PDB entry 8D5J | X-ray diffraction, 1.95 A resolution | chains A and B of the 3 polymer chains in the assembly

# Chain A
Name: MHC class I heavy chain maturation peptide H-2K(D)
Source organism: Mus musculus
UniProt: Q6RJ37 (Q6RJ37_MOUSE); residues 0-274 here correspond to UniProt positions 1-275 (UniProt number = residue number + 1)
Chain sequence (276 residues; each row starts with the number of its first residue; note: 1 number in that range is skipped by the numbering (no residue carries it; nothing is unmodelled there); numbering starts at 0):
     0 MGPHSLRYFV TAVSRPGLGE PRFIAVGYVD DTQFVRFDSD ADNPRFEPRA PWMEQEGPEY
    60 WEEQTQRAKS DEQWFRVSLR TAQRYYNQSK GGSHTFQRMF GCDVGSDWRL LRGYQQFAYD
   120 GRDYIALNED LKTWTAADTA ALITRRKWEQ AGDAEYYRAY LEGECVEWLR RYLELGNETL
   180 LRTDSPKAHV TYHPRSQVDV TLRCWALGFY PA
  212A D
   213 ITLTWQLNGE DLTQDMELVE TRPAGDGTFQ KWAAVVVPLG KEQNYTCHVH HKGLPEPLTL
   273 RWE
Disordered / not traced: 275
Construct notes: expression tag (275)
Disulfides: Cys101-Cys164, Cys203-Cys259

# Chain B
Name: Beta-2-microglobulin
Source organism: Mus musculus
UniProt: P01887 (B2MG_MOUSE); residues 2-100 here correspond to UniProt positions 21-119 (UniProt number = residue number + 19)
Chain sequence (100 residues; row label = number of the first residue in the row):
     1 MIQKTPQIQV YSRHPPENGK PNILNCYVTQ FHPPHIEIQM LKNGKKIPKV EMSDMSFSKD
    61 WSFYILAHTE FTPTETDTYA CRVKHDSMAE PKTVYWDRDM
Construct notes: initiating methionine (1); conflict Asp86 (Ala105 in P01887)
Disulfides: Cys26-Cys81

# Chain A / chain B interface
Contacting residue pairs (56; chain A residue first):
  Phe8(A) - Ser56(B)
  Phe8(A) - Phe57(B)
  Val9(A) - Phe57(B)
  Thr10(A) - Phe57(B)
  Thr10(A) - Phe63(B)
  Val25(A) - Asp54(B)
  Val25(A) - Ser56(B)
  Tyr27(A) - Ser56(B)
  Tyr27(A) - Tyr64(B)  hydrogen bond
  Gln32(A) - Asp54(B)  hydrogen bond
  Arg35(A) - Asp54(B)  salt bridge
  Arg48(A) - Asp54(B)  salt bridge
  Thr94(A) - His32(B)  hydrogen bond
  Thr94(A) - Pro34(B)
  Gln96(A) - Phe57(B)
  Gln96(A) - Trp61(B)  hydrogen bond (side chain-backbone)
  Gln96(A) - Phe63(B)
  Arg97(A) - Phe57(B)
  Met98(A) - Lys59(B)
  Met98(A) - Trp61(B)  hydrophobic
  Gln115(A) - Trp61(B)
  Phe116(A) - Trp61(B)
  Ala117(A) - Trp61(B)
  Asp119(A) - Met1(B)
  Asp119(A) - His32(B)
  Gly120(A) - His32(B)
  Gly120(A) - Trp61(B)
  Arg121(A) - Ile2(B)
  Asp122(A) - Trp61(B)  hydrogen bond
  His192(A) - Asp99(B)  salt bridge
  Arg202(A) - Asp99(B)  hydrogen bond (side chain-backbone)
  Arg202(A) - Met100(B)
  Trp204(A) - Asp99(B)
  Trp204(A) - Met100(B)
  Leu206(A) - Pro15(B)  hydrophobic
  Val231(A) - Gln9(B)
  Glu232(A) - Gln9(B)  hydrogen bond (backbone-side chain)
  Glu232(A) - Thr29(B)  hydrogen bond
  Glu232(A) - Gln30(B)  hydrogen bond
  Thr233(A) - Tyr27(B)
  Arg234(A) - Gln9(B)  hydrogen bond
  Arg234(A) - Tyr11(B)
  Arg234(A) - Tyr27(B)
  Arg234(A) - Met100(B)  hydrogen bond (side chain-backbone)
  Pro235(A) - Tyr11(B)  hydrogen bond (backbone-side chain)
  Pro235(A) - Asn25(B)
  Pro235(A) - Tyr27(B)
  Pro235(A) - Leu66(B)  hydrophobic
  Ala236(A) - Arg13(B)  hydrogen bond (backbone-side chain)
  Ala236(A) - Asn25(B)  hydrogen bond (backbone-side chain)
  Gly237(A) - Arg13(B)
  Asp238(A) - Arg13(B)
  Gln242(A) - Tyr11(B)
  Gln242(A) - Ser12(B)  hydrogen bond (side chain-backbone)
  Gln242(A) - Arg13(B)  hydrogen bond (side chain-backbone)
  Trp244(A) - Met100(B)  hydrogen bond (side chain-backbone)
Also at the interface, not in a pair above, chain A (35 interface residues in all): Val12, Ile23
Also at the interface, not in a pair above, chain B (27 interface residues in all): His14, Met55, Ser58, Asp60

# In short
Chain A and chain B form an interface of 35 and 27 residues respectively, with 17 hydrogen bonds and 3 salt
bridges. Polar contacts include Arg35(A)-Asp54(B), Arg48(A)-Asp54(B) and His192(A)-Asp99(B).
Here chain A is MHC class I heavy chain maturation peptide H-2K(D) and chain B is Beta-2-microglobulin, both
from Mus musculus. Entry 8D5J (The complex of Pre-mRNA-Processing Factor 19 (Prpf19) neoantigen KYLQVASHV
Presented by H2-Kd) was determined by X-ray diffraction.
